PDB entry 8ECC | X-ray diffraction, 2.44 A resolution | chains C and E of the 6 polymer chains in the assembly

Chain C:
Molecule: Cyclic GMP-AMP synthase
From: Mus musculus
Notes: EC 2.7.7.86
UniProtKB: Q8C6L5 (CGAS_MOUSE); residues 147-507 here = UniProt positions 147-507
Sequence (364 residues; row label = number of the first residue in the row):
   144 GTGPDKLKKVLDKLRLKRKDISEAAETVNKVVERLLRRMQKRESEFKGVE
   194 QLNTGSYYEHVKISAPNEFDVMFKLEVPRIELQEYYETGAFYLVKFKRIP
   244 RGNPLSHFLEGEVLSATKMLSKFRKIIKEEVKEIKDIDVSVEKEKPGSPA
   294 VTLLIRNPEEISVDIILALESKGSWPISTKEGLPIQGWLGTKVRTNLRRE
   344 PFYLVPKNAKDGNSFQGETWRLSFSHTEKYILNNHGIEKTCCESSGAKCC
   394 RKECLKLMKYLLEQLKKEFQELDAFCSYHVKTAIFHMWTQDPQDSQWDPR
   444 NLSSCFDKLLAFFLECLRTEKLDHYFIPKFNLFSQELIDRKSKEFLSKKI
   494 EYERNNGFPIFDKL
Unresolved in the structure: 144-148, 240-245, 253-255, 353-358, 507
Differences from the reference sequence: expression tag (144-146)
Swiss-Prot annotation at these positions:
  - region: Lys372 to Lys395 (DNA-binding)
  - motif: Leu154 to Leu159 (Nuclear export signal), Asp281 to Ser291 (Nuclear localization signal)
  - binding site (GTP): Thr197, Asp307, Arg364 to Glu371
  - binding site (ATP): Ser199, Glu371, Lys402, Ser420 to Lys424
  - binding site (Mg(2+)): Glu211, Asp213, Asp307
  - binding site (2',3'-cGAMP): Asp213, Gly290, Asp307, Lys350, Arg364 to Ser366
  - binding site (Zn(2+)): His378, Cys384, Cys385, Cys392
  - site: Arg241 (Arginine-anchor), Asp307, Ile308 (Cleavage)
  - modified residue: Lys156 (N6-lactoyllysine), Glu176 (PolyADP-ribosyl glutamic acid), Ser199 (Phosphoserine), Tyr201 (Phosphotyrosine), Glu272 (5-glutamyl polyglutamate), Ser291 (Phosphoserine), Glu302 (5-glutamyl glutamate), Lys372 (N6-acetyllysine), Lys382 (N6-acetyllysine), Lys402 (N6-acetyllysine), Ser420 (Phosphoserine), Lys491 (N6-methyllysine)
  - lipidation (S-palmitoyl cysteine): Cys392, Cys393, Cys459
  - cross-link (Glycyl lysine isopeptide (Lys-Gly)): Lys217 (interchain with G-Cter in SUMO), Lys271 (interchain with G-Cter in ubiquitin), Lys335 (interchain with G-Cter in SUMO), Lys372 (interchain with G-Cter in SUMO), Lys382 (interchain with G-Cter in SUMO), Lys399 (interchain with G-Cter in ubiquitin), Lys402 (interchain with G-Cter in ubiquitin), Lys409 (interchain with G-Cter in ubiquitin), Lys410 (interchain with G-Cter in ubiquitin), Lys464 (interchain with G-Cter in SUMO)
  - mutagenesis: Lys156 (K156Q: Mimics lactylation; knockin mice show higher mortality following HSV-1 infection), Asn172 (N172K: Induces alteration of the DNA-binding surface and leads to decreased synthesis of cyclic GMP-AMP (cGAMP); when associated with L-180), Glu176 (E176A: Abolished poly-ADP-ribosylation by PARP1, stimulating interferon production in knockin mice), Arg180 (R180L: Induces alteration of the DNA-binding surface and leads to decreased synthesis of cyclic GMP-AMP (cGAMP); when associated with K-182), Gly198 (G198A: Abolishes stimulation of interferon production; when associated with A-199), Ser199 (S199A: Abolishes stimulation of interferon production; when associated with A-199), Tyr201 (Y201E: Phosphomimetic mutant; reduced translocation to the nucleus following treatment with etoposide), Glu211 to Asp213 (Abolished nucleotidyltransferase activity. Does not affect nuclear localization and tethering to chromatin), Glu211 (E211A: Abolishes ability to promote type-I interferon production), Asp213 (D213A: Abolishes ability to promote type-I interferon production), Lys217 (K217R: Reduced sumoylation), Arg222 (R222E: Impaired tethering to chromatin, leading to constitutive activation in the absence of DNA), 31 further mutagenesis entries in UniProt
Bound ions: Mg2+: Glu211, Asp213 (together with VWX); Zn2+: His378, Cys384, Cys385, Cys392
Residues lining bound ligands: VWX ([[(2R,3R,4R,5R)-4-[[(2R,3S,4R,5R)-5-(6-aminopurin-9-yl)-3,4-bis(oxidanyl)oxolan-2-yl]methoxy-oxidanyl-phosphoryl]oxy-3-oxidanyl-5-(6-oxidanylidene-1H-purin-9-yl)oxolan-2-yl]methoxy-oxidanyl-phosphoryl] phosphono hydrogen phosphate): Gly198, Ser199, Lys205, Glu211, Asp213, Met215, Ser291, Pro292, Ala293, Asp307, Ile309, Val348, Lys350, Arg364, Leu365, Ser366, Ser368, Lys402, Cys419, Ser420, Tyr421, Lys424, His467

Chain E:
Molecule: Palindromic DNA18
Sequence (18 nucleotides; each row starts with the number of its first residue):
     1 ATCTGTACATGTACAGAT

How chain C and chain E interact:
Contacting residue pairs (6; chain C residue first):
  Thr334(C) with DA13(E), phosphate contact
  Lys335(C) with DA13(E), phosphate contact; DC14(E), salt bridge to the phosphate
  Thr338(C) with DT12(E), hydrogen bond to the phosphate; DA13(E), hydrogen bond to the phosphate
  Arg342(C) with DG11(E), base contact

Overview:
Chain C and chain E each contribute 4 residues to their interface, with 2 hydrogen bonds and 1 salt bridge.
Among the polar pairs are Thr338(C)-DT12(E), Thr338(C)-DA13(E) and Lys335(C)-DC14(E). Chain C binds compound
VWX.
Here chain C is Cyclic GMP-AMP synthase (Mus musculus) and chain E is Palindromic DNA18. Entry 8ECC (Structure
of Ternary Complex of cGAS with dsDNA and Bound 5-pppI(2,5)pA) was determined by X-ray diffraction.
